7T1A - chains P and A of the 3 polymer chains in the assembly; structure by X-ray diffraction, 1.81 A resolution.

# Chain P
Molecule: 12-nt DNA strand
Sequence (12 nucleotides; row label = number of the first residue in the row):
     1 GGGGTGTGGT AG
Bound ions: Ca2+ site 1: DA11 (shared with Asp-548(A), Leu-550(A), Val-553(A) of chain A); Ca2+ site 2: DG12 (together with 2'-deoxyadenosine 5'-triphosphate) (shared with Asp-362(A), Asp-467(A), Glu-468(A) of chain A)

# Chain A
Name: DNA repair protein REV1
Source organism: Saccharomyces cerevisiae
Notes: EC 2.7.7.-
Reference sequence: P12689 (REV1_YEAST); residue numbers follow UniProt; this construct covers 296-746
Amino-acid sequence (451 residues; numbered 296 to 746; the number before each row is that of its first residue):
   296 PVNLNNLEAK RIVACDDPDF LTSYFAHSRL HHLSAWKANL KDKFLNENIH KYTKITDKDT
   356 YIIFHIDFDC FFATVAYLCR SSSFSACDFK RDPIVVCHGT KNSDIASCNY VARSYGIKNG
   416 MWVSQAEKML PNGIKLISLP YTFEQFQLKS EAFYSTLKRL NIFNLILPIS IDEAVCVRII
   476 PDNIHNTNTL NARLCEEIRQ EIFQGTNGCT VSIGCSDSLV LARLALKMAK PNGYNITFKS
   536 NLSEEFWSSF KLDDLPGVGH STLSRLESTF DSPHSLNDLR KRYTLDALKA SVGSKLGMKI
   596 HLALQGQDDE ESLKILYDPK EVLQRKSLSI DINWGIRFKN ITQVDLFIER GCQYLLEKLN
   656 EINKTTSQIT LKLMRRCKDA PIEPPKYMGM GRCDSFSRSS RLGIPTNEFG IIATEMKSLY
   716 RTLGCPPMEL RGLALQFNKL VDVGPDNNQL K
Unresolved in the structure: 296-306, 745-746
Bound ions: Ca2+ site 1: Asp-362, Asp-467, Glu-468 (together with 2'-deoxyadenosine 5'-triphosphate) (shared with DG12(P) of chain P); Ca2+ site 2: Asp-362, Phe-363, Asp-467 (together with 2'-deoxyadenosine 5'-triphosphate); Ca2+ site 3: Asp-548, Leu-550, Val-553 (shared with DA11(P) of chain P)
Small-molecule neighbours: 2'-deoxyadenosine 5'-triphosphate (DTP): Arg-324, Leu-325, Leu-328, Asp-362, Phe-363, Asp-364, Cys-365, Phe-366, Phe-367, Ala-401, Ser-402, Tyr-405, Arg-408, Asn-414, Gly-415, Asp-467, Glu-468, Lys-525
Curated features (UniProtKB/Swiss-Prot):
  - region (Interaction with target DNA): Tyr-319 to Ser-329, Thr-395 to Asn-397, Gly-554 to Thr-557, Arg-620 to Asn-628
  - binding site (dCTP): Arg-324, Asp-362 to Phe-366, Ser-402 to Arg-408, Asn-414, Asp-467
  - binding site (Mg(2+)): Asp-362, Phe-363, Asp-467, Glu-468
  - site (Interaction with target DNA): Lys-681, Ser-692, Ser-694
From the paper describing this entry:
  - binding site for 2'-deoxyadenosine 5'-triphosphate: Arg-324

# Chain P / chain A interface
Residue-residue contacts - 27 pairs, chain P then chain A:
  DG4(P) / Arg-696(A)  salt bridge to the phosphate
  DT5(P) / Gln-663(A)  hydrogen bond to the phosphate
  DT5(P) / Arg-696(A)  salt bridge to the phosphate
  DG6(P) / Ser-692(A)  sugar contact
  DG6(P) / Arg-693(A)  phosphate contact
  DG6(P) / Ser-694(A)  hydrogen bond to the phosphate
  DT7(P) / Phe-691(A)  phosphate contact
  DT7(P) / Ser-692(A)  hydrogen bond to the phosphate
  DG8(P) / Ser-690(A)  phosphate contact
  DG9(P) / Ser-556(A)  hydrogen bond to the phosphate
  DG9(P) / Thr-557(A)  phosphate contact
  DT10(P) / Gly-552(A)  sugar contact
  DT10(P) / Gly-554(A)  hydrogen bond to the phosphate
  DT10(P) / His-555(A)  hydrogen bond to the phosphate
  DT10(P) / Ser-556(A)  hydrogen bond to the phosphate
  DT10(P) / Thr-557(A)  hydrogen bond to the phosphate
  DA11(P) / Pro-551(A)  phosphate contact
  DA11(P) / Gly-552(A)  hydrogen bond to the phosphate
  DA11(P) / Val-553(A)  phosphate contact
  DA11(P) / Gly-554(A)  phosphate contact
  DG12(P) / Leu-325(A)  base contact
  DG12(P) / Ser-329(A)  hydrogen bond to the base
  DG12(P) / Ile-464(A)  phosphate contact
  DG12(P) / Ser-465(A)  hydrogen bond to the phosphate
  DG12(P) / Asp-467(A)  phosphate contact
  DG12(P) / Glu-468(A)  sugar contact
  DG12(P) / Arg-518(A)  salt bridge to the phosphate
Also at the interface, not in a pair above, chain A (24 interface residues in all): Leu-328, Leu-550, Arg-560

# Overview
9 residues of chain P and 24 residues of chain A are in contact; the contacts include 11 hydrogen bonds and 3
salt bridges. Polar pairs include DG12(P)/Ser-329(A), DT5(P)/Gln-663(A) and DG6(P)/Ser-694(A). Chain A binds
2'-deoxyadenosine 5'-triphosphate. The paper reports a binding site for 2'-deoxyadenosine 5'-triphosphate at
Arg-324(A).
Here chain P is a 12-nt DNA strand and chain A is DNA repair protein REV1 (Saccharomyces cerevisiae). Entry
7T1A (Rev1 Ternary Complex with dATP and Ca2+) was determined by X-ray diffraction, deposited together with
7T18, 7T19 and 7T1B.
